6E47 - chains B and G of the 4 polymer chains in the assembly; structure by X-ray diffraction, 1.95 A resolution.

[Chain B]
Protein: VP1 P domain
Source organism: Murine norovirus 1
Notes: fragment: VP1 Protruding domain
Reference sequence: Q80J94 (Q80J94_9CALI); numbering as in UniProt (aligned over 229-530)
Chain sequence (302 residues; numbered 229 to 530; the number before each row is that of its first residue):
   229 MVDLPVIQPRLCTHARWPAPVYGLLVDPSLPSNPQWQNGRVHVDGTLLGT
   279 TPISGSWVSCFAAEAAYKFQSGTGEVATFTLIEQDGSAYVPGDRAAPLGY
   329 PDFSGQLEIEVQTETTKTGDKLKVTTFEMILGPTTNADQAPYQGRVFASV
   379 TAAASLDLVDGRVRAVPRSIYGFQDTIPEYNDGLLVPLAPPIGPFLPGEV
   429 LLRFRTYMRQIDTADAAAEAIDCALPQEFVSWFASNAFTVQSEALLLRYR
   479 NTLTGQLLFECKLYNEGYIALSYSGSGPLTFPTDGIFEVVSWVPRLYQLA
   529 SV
Ion coordination: Mg2+ site 1: Asn-364, Asp-366 (shared with Lys-94(G), Gly-96(G), Asp-98(G) of chain G); Mg2+ site 2: Asp-366, Asp-410; Mg2+ site 3: Gln-438, Asp-440
Residues lining bound ligands:
  - glycochenodeoxycholic acid (CHO), molecule 1: Trp-245, Ala-247, Tyr-250, Tyr-435, Met-436, Arg-437
  - glycochenodeoxycholic acid (CHO), molecule 2: Ala-290, Glu-292, Gln-312, Asp-313, Gly-314, Gln-340, Arg-390, Val-391, Arg-392
Reported in the primary citation:
  - binding site for glycochenodeoxycholic acid: Trp-245, Tyr-250, Arg-390, Arg-392, Arg-437
  - mutagenesis - Y250D, R437D: abolished binding to glycochenodeoxycholic acid
  - mutagenesis - R390Y (50-fold): increased binding to glycochenodeoxycholic acid
  - mutagenesis - N364DEL/A365DEL/D366DEL: abolished binding to CMRF35-like molecule 1 (chain G)
  - mutagenesis - Q298R/S299E/G300P/V304K, F375D/S377K: decreased binding to CMRF35-like molecule 1 (chain G)

[Chain G]
Protein: CMRF35-like molecule 1
Source organism: Mus musculus
Notes: fragment: CD300lf ectodomain
Reference sequence: Q6SJQ7 (CLM1_MOUSE), isoform Q6SJQ7-2; residues 1-112 here correspond to UniProt positions 20-131 (UniProt number = residue number + 19)
Chain sequence (112 residues; row label = number of the first residue in the row):
     1 EDPVTGPEEVSGQEQGSLTVQCRYTSGWKDYKKYWCQGVPQRSCKTLVET
    51 DASEQLVKKNRVSIRDNQRDFIFTVTMEDLRMSDAGIYWCGITKGGLDPM
   101 FKVTVNIGPVPT
Disulfides: Cys-22/Cys-90, Cys-36/Cys-44
Ion coordination: Mg2+: Lys-94, Gly-96, Asp-98 (shared with Asn-364(B), Asp-366(B) of chain B)
Swiss-Prot annotation at these positions:
  - region: Val-20 to Ser-26 (Plays an important role in murine norovirus (MNV) binding)
Reported in the primary citation:
  - Mg2+ coordination: Lys-94, Gly-96, Asp-98

[How chain B and chain G interact]
Residue-residue contacts (32):
  Gln-298(B) with Lys-94(G); Leu-97(G)
  Ser-299(B) with Pro-3(G)
  Gly-300(B) with Asp-2(G); Pro-3(G)
  Thr-301(B) with Arg-42(G)
  Val-304(B) with Leu-97(G), hydrophobic
  Gln-334(B) with Pro-40(G); Gln-41(G)
  Ile-358(B) with Pro-40(G), hydrophobic; Arg-42(G); Ser-43(G)
  Gly-360(B) with Ser-43(G)
  Thr-362(B) with Ser-43(G)
  Thr-363(B) with Arg-42(G)
  Asn-364(B) with Tyr-34(G); Arg-42(G), hydrogen bond (backbone-backbone); Cys-44(G); Gly-96(G); Asp-98(G); Met-100(G)
  Ala-365(B) with Gly-96(G); Leu-97(G), hydrophobic
  Asp-366(B) with Lys-94(G); Gly-95(G); Gly-96(G), hydrogen bond (side chain-backbone)
  Phe-375(B) with Gly-96(G); Leu-97(G), hydrophobic
  Ala-376(B) with Leu-97(G)
  Ser-377(B) with Leu-97(G)
  Tyr-399(B) with Val-39(G); Pro-40(G)
Other interface residues (no listed pair), chain B (18 interface residues in all): Gly-400
Other interface residues (no listed pair), chain G (16 interface residues in all): Glu-1
The authors on this interface:
  - residue pairs: Asp-366(B)/Gly-96(G) (hydrogen bond)

[Overview]
Chain B and chain G form an interface of 18 and 16 residues respectively; the contacts include 2 hydrogen
bonds. Polar pairs include Asp-366(B)/Gly-96(G) and Asn-364(B)/Arg-42(G). The paper describes a hydrogen bond
between Asp-366(B) and Gly-96(G). The paper reports a binding site for glycochenodeoxycholic acid at
Trp-245(B), Tyr-250(B) and Arg-390(B) among others; Y250D and R437D of chain B abolish binding to
glycochenodeoxycholic acid; 6 substitutions were tested in all.
Chain B is VP1 P domain (Murine norovirus 1) and chain G is CMRF35-like molecule 1 (Mus musculus); the
structure, Crystal Structure of the Murine Norovirus VP1 P domain in complex with the CD300lf Receptor and
..., was determined by X-ray diffraction, deposited together with 6C6Q, 6C74, 6E48 and 6CRJ.
